6VK4 - chains B and D of the 8 polymer chains in the assembly; structure by X-ray diffraction, 2.35 A resolution.

== Chain B ==
Protein: Methane monooxygenase
Organism: Methylosinus trichosporium OB3b
UniProt: A0A2D2D5X7 (A0A2D2D5X7_METTR); numbering as in UniProt (aligned over 1-395)
Sequence (395 residues; row label = number of the first residue in the row):
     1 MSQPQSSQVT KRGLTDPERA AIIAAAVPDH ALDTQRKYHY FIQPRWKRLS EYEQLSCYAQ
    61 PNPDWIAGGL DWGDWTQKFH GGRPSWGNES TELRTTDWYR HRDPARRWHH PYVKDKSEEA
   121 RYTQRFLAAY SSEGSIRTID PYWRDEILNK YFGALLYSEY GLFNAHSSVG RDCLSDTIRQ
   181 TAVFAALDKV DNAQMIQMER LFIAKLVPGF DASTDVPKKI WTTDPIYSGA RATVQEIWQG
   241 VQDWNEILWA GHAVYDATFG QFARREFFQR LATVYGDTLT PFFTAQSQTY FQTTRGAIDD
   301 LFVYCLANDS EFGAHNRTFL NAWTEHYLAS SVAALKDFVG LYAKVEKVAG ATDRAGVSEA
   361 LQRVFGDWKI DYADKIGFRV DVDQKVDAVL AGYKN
Not modelled in the structure: 1-3, 395

== Chain D ==
Protein: Methane monooxygenase regulatory protein B
Organism: Methylosinus trichosporium OB3b
UniProt: A0A2D2D0T8 (A0A2D2D0T8_METTR); residue numbers follow UniProt; this construct covers 1-138
Sequence (138 residues; numbered 1 to 138; the number before each row is that of its first residue):
     1 MSSAHNAYNA GIMQKTGKAF ADEFFAEENQ VVHESNAVVL VLMKSDEIDA IIEDIVLKGG
    61 KAKNPSIVVE DKAGFWWIKA DGAIEIDAAE AGELLGKPFS VYDLLINVSS TVGRAYTLGT
   121 KFTITSELMG LDRALTDI
Not modelled in the structure: 1-2, 133-138
Reported in the primary citation:
  - specificity-determining residues: N107, S109, S110, T111 (citing earlier work)
  - mutagenesis - V41R (>25,000-fold): decreased catalytic activity on O2
  - mutagenesis - V41R: unchanged binding to Methane monooxygenase component A alpha chain
  - mutagenesis - V39F, V39R, V41E, V41F: decreased catalytic activity
  - mutagenesis - V39R: decreased binding to Methane monooxygenase component A alpha chain
  - mutagenesis - V41R (>25,000-fold): decreased binding to O2

== Chain B / chain D interface ==
Contacting residue pairs - 13 pairs, chain B then chain D:
  Q5(B) - E70(D)
  Q5(B) - D71(D)  hydrogen bond (side chain-backbone)
  S6(B) - A7(D)
  S6(B) - Y8(D)
  S6(B) - N9(D)  hydrogen bond (side chain-backbone)
  S6(B) - E70(D)  hydrogen bond
  S7(B) - N9(D)
  S7(B) - E70(D)  hydrogen bond
  S7(B) - K72(D)  hydrogen bond
  V9(B) - D71(D)
  T10(B) - A73(D)
  R12(B) - A73(D)  hydrogen bond (side chain-backbone)
  R12(B) - G74(D)
Other interface residues (no listed pair), chain B (7 interface residues in all): Q8
Other interface residues (no listed pair), chain D (9 interface residues in all): Q14

== Overview ==
The interface between chain B and chain D involves 7 residues on one side and 9 on the other, with 6 hydrogen
bonds. Polar contacts include Q5(B)-D71(D), S6(B)-N9(D) and S6(B)-E70(D). The paper reports that V39F, V39R
and V41E of chain D, among others, reduce catalytic activity; specificity determinants N107(D), S109(D) and
S110(D) among others; 5 substitutions were tested in all.
Here chain B is Methane monooxygenase and chain D is Methane monooxygenase regulatory protein B, both from
Methylosinus trichosporium OB3b. Entry 6VK4 (Crystal Structure of Methylosinus trichosporium OB3b Soluble
Methane Monooxygenase Hydroxylase and Regulatory Component Complex) was determined by X-ray diffraction
together with 6VK5, 6VK6, 6VK7 and 6VK8 from the same study.
